PDB entry 6V2P | X-ray diffraction, 1.30 A resolution | chains A and B of the 3 polymer chains in the assembly

Chain A:
Molecule: HLA-B alpha chain (B*5703GB)
Source organism: Homo sapiens
UniProt: I3ZN84 (I3ZN84_HUMAN); residues 1-276 here correspond to UniProt positions 25-300 (UniProt number = residue number + 24)
Sequence (276 residues; each row starts with the number of its first residue):
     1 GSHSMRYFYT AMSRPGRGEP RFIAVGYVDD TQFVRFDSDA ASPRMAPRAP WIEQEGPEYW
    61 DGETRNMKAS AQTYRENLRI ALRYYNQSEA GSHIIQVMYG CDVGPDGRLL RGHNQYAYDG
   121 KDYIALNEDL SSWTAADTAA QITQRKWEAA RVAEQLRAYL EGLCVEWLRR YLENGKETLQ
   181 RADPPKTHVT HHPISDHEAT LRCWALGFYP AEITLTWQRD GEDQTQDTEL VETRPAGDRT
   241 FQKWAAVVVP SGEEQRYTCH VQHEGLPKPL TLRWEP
Cystine bridges: Cys101-Cys164, Cys203-Cys259

Chain B:
Molecule: Beta-2-microglobulin
Source organism: Homo sapiens
UniProt: P61769 (B2MG_HUMAN); residues 1-99 here correspond to UniProt positions 21-119 (UniProt number = residue number + 20)
Sequence (100 residues; numbered 0 to 99; the number before each row is that of its first residue; numbering starts at 0):
     0 MIQRTPKIQV YSRHPAENGK SNFLNCYVSG FHPSDIEVDL LKNGERIEKV EHSDLSFSKD
    60 WSFYLLYYTE FTPTEKDEYA CRVNHVTLSQ PKIVKWDRDM
Cystine bridges: Cys25-Cys80
Differences from the reference sequence: initiating methionine (0)
UniProt features mapped onto this chain:
  - modified residue: Gln2 (Pyrrolidone carboxylic acid)
  - glycosylation: Ile1 (N-linked (Glc) (glycation) isoleucine), Lys19 (N-linked (Glc) (glycation) lysine), Lys41 (N-linked (Glc) (glycation) lysine), Lys48 (N-linked (Glc) (glycation) lysine), Lys58 (N-linked (Glc) (glycation) lysine), Lys91 (N-linked (Glc) (glycation) lysine), Lys94 (N-linked (Glc) (glycation) lysine)

How chain A and chain B interact:
Pairs across the interface - 60 pairs, chain A then chain B:
  Phe8(A) with Ser55(B); Phe56(B), hydrophobic
  Tyr9(A) with Phe56(B)
  Thr10(A) with Phe56(B); Phe62(B)
  Met12(A) with Ser33(B), hydrogen bond; Asp34(B); Leu54(B), hydrophobic
  Ile23(A) with Leu54(B), hydrophobic
  Val25(A) with Asp53(B); Leu54(B); Ser55(B)
  Tyr27(A) with Ser55(B), hydrogen bond; Tyr63(B), hydrogen bond
  Gln32(A) with Asp53(B), hydrogen bond
  Arg35(A) with Asp53(B), salt bridge
  Arg48(A) with Asp53(B), salt bridge
  His93(A) with Met0(B)
  Ile94(A) with His31(B); Pro32(B), hydrophobic; Ser33(B)
  Gln96(A) with His31(B), hydrogen bond; Phe56(B); Trp60(B), hydrogen bond (side chain-backbone); Phe62(B)
  Val97(A) with Phe56(B)
  Gln115(A) with Trp60(B)
  Tyr116(A) with Trp60(B)
  Ala117(A) with Trp60(B), hydrophobic
  Asp119(A) with Met0(B); His31(B)
  Gly120(A) with Arg3(B), hydrogen bond (backbone-side chain); His31(B); Trp60(B)
  Asp122(A) with Trp60(B), hydrogen bond
  His192(A) with Asp98(B)
  Arg202(A) with Asp98(B), hydrogen bond (side chain-backbone); Met99(B), hydrogen bond
  Trp204(A) with Asp98(B); Met99(B)
  Val231(A) with Gln8(B)
  Glu232(A) with Lys6(B); Gln8(B), hydrogen bond (backbone-side chain); Tyr26(B); Ser28(B), hydrogen bond
  Arg234(A) with Gln8(B), hydrogen bond; Tyr10(B); Met99(B), hydrogen bond (side chain-backbone)
  Pro235(A) with Tyr10(B), hydrogen bond (backbone-side chain); Asn24(B); Tyr26(B)
  Ala236(A) with Arg12(B), hydrogen bond (backbone-side chain); Asn24(B), hydrogen bond (backbone-side chain)
  Gly237(A) with Arg12(B), hydrogen bond (backbone-side chain)
  Asp238(A) with Arg12(B); His13(B), salt bridge
  Gln242(A) with Tyr10(B); Ser11(B), hydrogen bond (side chain-backbone); Arg12(B), hydrogen bond (side chain-backbone)
  Trp244(A) with Met99(B), hydrogen bond (side chain-backbone)
Also at the interface, not in a pair above, chain A (37 interface residues in all): Arg17, Ser92, Met98, Leu206, Thr233
Also at the interface, not in a pair above, chain B (28 interface residues in all): Ile1, Pro14, Asp59, Leu65

In short:
The interface between chain A and chain B involves 37 residues on one side and 28 on the other, with 21
hydrogen bonds and 3 salt bridges. Among the polar pairs are Arg35(A)-Asp53(B), Arg48(A)-Asp53(B) and
Asp238(A)-His13(B).
Chain A is HLA-B alpha chain (B*5703GB) and chain B is Beta-2-microglobulin, both from Homo sapiens; the
structure, HLA-B*57:03 presenting the peptide ASLNLPAVSW, was determined by X-ray diffraction (same
publication as 6V2O, 6V2Q and 6V3J).
